PDB entry 1JBY | X-ray diffraction, 1.80 A resolution | chain A

# Chain A
Name: Green fluorescent protein
Organism: Aequorea victoria
UniProtKB: P42212 (GFP_AEQVI); aligned to UniProt positions 1-238 over residues 1-238
Sequence (236 residues; numbered 1 to 238; 2 numbers in that range are skipped by the numbering (no residue carries them; nothing is unmodelled there); the number before each row is that of its first residue):
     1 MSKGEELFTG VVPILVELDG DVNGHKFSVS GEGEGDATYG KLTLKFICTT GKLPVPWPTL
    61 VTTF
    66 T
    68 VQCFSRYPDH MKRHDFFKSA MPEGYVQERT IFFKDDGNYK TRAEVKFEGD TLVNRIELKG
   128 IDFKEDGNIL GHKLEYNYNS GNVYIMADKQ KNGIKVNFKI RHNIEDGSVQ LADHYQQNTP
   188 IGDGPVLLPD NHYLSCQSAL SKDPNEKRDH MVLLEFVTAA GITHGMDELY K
Disordered / not traced: 1-3, 230-238
Differences from the reference sequence: chromophore (66, 66, 66); engineered mutation Arg80 (Gln in P42212), Gly148 (His in P42212), Cys203 (Thr in P42212)
Modified residues: Thr66 ({2-[(1R,2R)-1-amino-2-hydroxypropyl]-4-(4-hydroxybenzylidene)-5-oxo-4,5-dihydro-1H-imidazol-1-yl}acetic acid; CRO)
Glycans and other covalent adducts: covalent link Phe64-Thr66; covalent link Thr66-Val68
What the authors report for this chain:
  - conformationally variable residues (loop rearrangement, side-chain flip): Tyr143 to Val150

# Summary
From the paper: conformational variability at Tyr143.
Chain A is Green fluorescent protein (Aequorea victoria); the structure, Crystal structure analysis of a
dual-wavelength emission green fluorescent protein variant at low ph, was determined by X-ray diffraction,
deposited together with 1JBZ.
